Entry 4ZQ9 (X-ray diffraction, 2.60 A resolution); this record covers chains B and D of the 5 polymer chains in the assembly.

Chain B:
Protein: Protein Rep68
Source organism: Adeno-associated virus 2 (isolate Srivastava/1982)
Notes: EC 3.6.4.12; fragment: Origin binding domain
UniProtKB: P03132 (REP68_AAV2S); numbering as in UniProt (aligned over 1-208)
Amino-acid sequence (211 residues; each row starts with the number of its first residue; numbers below 1 keep their minus sign (Gly-2 is residue -2)):
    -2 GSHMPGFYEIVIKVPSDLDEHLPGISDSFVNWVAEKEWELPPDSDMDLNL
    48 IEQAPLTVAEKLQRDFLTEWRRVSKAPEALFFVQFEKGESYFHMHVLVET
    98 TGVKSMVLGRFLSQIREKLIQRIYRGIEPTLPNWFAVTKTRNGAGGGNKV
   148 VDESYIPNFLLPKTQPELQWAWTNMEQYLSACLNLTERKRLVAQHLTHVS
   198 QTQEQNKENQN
Unresolved in the structure: -2 to 1, 17-20, 195-208
Differences from the reference sequence: expression tag (-2 to 0); conflict Glu17 (Gly in P03132); engineered mutation Ser151 (Cys in P03132), Phe156 (Tyr in P03132)
Curated features (UniProtKB/Swiss-Prot):
  - motif: His90 to His92 (RCR-2)
  - binding site (a divalent metal cation): Glu83, His90, His92
Reported in the primary citation:
  - binding site for the 21-nt DNA strand (chain D): Arg107, Arg138, Ala141
  - binding site for the 21-nt DNA strand: Arg138, Gly142
  - specificity-determining residues: Arg107, Arg138, Ala141, Gly142

Chain D:
Molecule: 21-nt DNA strand
Sequence (21 nucleotides; row label = number of the first residue in the row):
     1 GCGCTCGCTCGCTCGCTGGGC

Chain B / chain D interface:
Residue-residue contacts - 14 pairs, chain B then chain D:
  Lys101(B) with DG18(D), salt bridge to the phosphate
  Met103(B) with DT17(D), base contact
  Val104(B) with DG18(D), sugar contact; DG19(D), phosphate contact
  Arg107(B) with DT17(D), hydrogen bond to the base; DG18(D), hydrogen bond to the base; DG19(D), hydrogen bond to the sugar
  Phe108(B) with DG19(D), sugar contact
  Gln111(B) with DG20(D), hydrogen bond to the phosphate
  Arg138(B) with DG11(D), hydrogen bond to the base; DC12(D), base contact
  Gly140(B) with DG11(D), phosphate contact
  Ala141(B) with DC12(D), hydrogen bond to the base
  Gly142(B) with DC12(D), base contact
Interface residues without a listed pair, chain D (8 interface residues in all): DC10, DT13

Overview:
The interface between chain B and chain D involves 10 residues on one side and 8 on the other, with 6 hydrogen
bonds and 1 salt bridge. Polar contacts include Arg107(B)-DT17(D), Arg107(B)-DG18(D) and Arg138(B)-DG11(D).
From the paper: a binding site for the 21-nt DNA strand (chain D) at Arg107(B), Arg138(B) and Ala141(B); a
binding site for the 21-nt DNA strand at Arg138(B) and Gly142(B).
Chain B is Protein Rep68 (Adeno-associated virus 2 (isolate Srivastava/1982)) and chain D is a 21-nt DNA
strand; the structure, X-ray structure of AAV-2 OBD bound to AAVS1 site 3:1, was determined by X-ray
diffraction together with 5BYG from the same study.
